1DQX - chains A and B; structure by X-ray diffraction, 2.40 A resolution.

Chain A (and B):
Name: Orotidine 5'-phosphate decarboxylase
From: Saccharomyces cerevisiae
Notes: EC 4.1.1.23; chain B of this document is another copy of the same molecule, construct and numbering; everything in this record applies to it too
UniProtKB: P03962 (PYRF_YEAST); residue numbers follow UniProt; this construct covers 1-267
Chain sequence (267 residues; each row starts with the number of its first residue):
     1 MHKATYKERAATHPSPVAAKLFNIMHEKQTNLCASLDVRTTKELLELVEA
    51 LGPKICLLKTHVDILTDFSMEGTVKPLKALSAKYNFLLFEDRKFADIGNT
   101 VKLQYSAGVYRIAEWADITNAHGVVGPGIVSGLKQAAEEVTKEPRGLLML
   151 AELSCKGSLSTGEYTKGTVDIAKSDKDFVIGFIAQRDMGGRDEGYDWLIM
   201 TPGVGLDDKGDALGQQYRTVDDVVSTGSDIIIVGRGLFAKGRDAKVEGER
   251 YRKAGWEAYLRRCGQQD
Differences from the reference sequence: engineered mutation His2 (Ser in P03962), Asp267 (Asn in P03962)
Residues lining bound ligands:
  - 6-hydroxyuridine-5'-phosphate (BMP), molecule 1: Ser35, Asp37, Lys59, His61, Asp91, Lys93, Leu150, Glu152, Leu153, Ser154, Ile183, Pro202, Gly203, Gln215, Tyr217, Ile232, Val233, Gly234, Arg235
  - 6-hydroxyuridine-5'-phosphate (BMP), molecule 2: Asp96, Ile97, Thr100
Swiss-Prot annotation at these positions:
  - active site: Lys93 (Proton donor)
  - binding site (substrate): Asp37, Lys59 to His61, Asp91 to Thr100, Tyr217, Arg235
  - cross-link (Glycyl lysine isopeptide (Lys-Gly)): Lys93 (interchain with G-Cter in ubiquitin), Lys209 (interchain with G-Cter in ubiquitin), Lys253 (interchain with G-Cter in ubiquitin)
  - natural variant: Ser160 (A160S: In strain: +D4; this construct carries the variant)
  - mutagenesis: Lys59 (K59A: Reduces kcat 100-fold. Reduces substrate affinity 900-fold), Asp91 (D91A: Reduces activity over 100000-fold), Lys93 (K93A: Reduces activity over 100000-fold), Asp96 (D96A: Reduces kcat over 100000-fold. Reduces substrate affinity 11-fold), Gln215 (Q215A: No effect)
Reported in the primary citation:
  - binding site for 6-hydroxyuridine-5'-phosphate: Asp37, Lys93, Asp96, Thr100, Ser154, Gln215, Tyr217, Gly234, Arg235
  - conformationally variable residues (loop rearrangement, order/disorder transition, side-chain flip): Ala95 to Leu103, Ala151 to Thr165, Asp207 to Arg218, Arg235
  - catalytic residues: Lys93 (proposed by the authors, not directly observed)
  - mutagenesis - K93A: decreased catalytic activity
  - contacts within the chain: Ser35-Lys59, Ser35-Asp37, Asp91-Lys93, Lys59-Asp91, Lys93-Asn120, Asp91-Asn120, Lys156-Gly214
  - self-association interface (contacts with another copy of this molecule): Ala95 to Leu103

Chain A / chain B interface:
Pairs across the interface - 80 pairs, chain A then chain B:
  Arg39(A) with Leu103(B)
  His61(A) with Asp96(B), salt bridge; Thr100(B); Gln104(B)
  Asp63(A) with Arg92(B), salt bridge; Gln104(B), hydrogen bond; Gly108(B)
  Ile64(A) with Leu103(B), hydrophobic; Gly108(B)
  Leu65(A) with Gly108(B); Val109(B)
  Thr66(A) with Gly108(B)
  Asp91(A) with Asp96(B)
  Arg92(A) with Asp63(B), salt bridge; Arg92(B)
  Lys93(A) with Ala95(B); Asp96(B), salt bridge
  Ala95(A) with Lys93(B); His122(B), hydrogen bond (backbone-side chain)
  Asp96(A) with His61(B), salt bridge; Lys93(B), salt bridge
  Ile97(A) with Gln215(B)
  Gly98(A) with Leu213(B)
  Asn99(A) with Leu213(B); Arg235(B)
  Thr100(A) with His61(B)
  Lys102(A) with Leu213(B)
  Leu103(A) with Arg39(B); Ile64(B), hydrophobic
  Gln104(A) with Asp63(B), hydrogen bond
  Gly108(A) with Asp63(B); Leu65(B); Thr66(B)
  Val109(A) with Leu65(B); Tyr110(B)
  Tyr110(A) with Val109(B); Tyr110(B), hydrophobic
  His122(A) with Ala95(B), hydrogen bond (side chain-backbone)
  Gly123(A) with Leu159(B)
  Val124(A) with Val124(B), hydrophobic; Leu153(B); Ser158(B); Leu159(B), hydrogen bond (backbone-backbone); Ser160(B)
  Val125(A) with Leu153(B), hydrophobic; Cys155(B), hydrogen bond (backbone-side chain); Lys156(B); Gly157(B); Ser158(B)
  Gly126(A) with Gly157(B)
  Pro127(A) with Lys156(B); Gly157(B)
  Gln135(A) with Leu213(B)
  Leu153(A) with Val124(B); Val125(B), hydrophobic
  Cys155(A) with Val125(B), hydrogen bond (side chain-backbone)
  Lys156(A) with Pro127(B)
  Gly157(A) with Val125(B); Gly126(B); Pro127(B)
  Ser158(A) with Val124(B); Val125(B)
  Leu159(A) with Gly123(B); Val124(B), hydrogen bond (backbone-backbone); Tyr164(B); Gly167(B); Thr168(B)
  Ser160(A) with Val124(B)
  Tyr164(A) with Leu159(B); Tyr164(B), hydrophobic
  Gly167(A) with Leu159(B)
  Thr168(A) with Leu159(B)
  Leu213(A) with Gly98(B); Asn99(B); Lys102(B); Gly128(B); Gly132(B); Gln135(B)
  Gln215(A) with Ile97(B)
  Arg235(A) with Asn99(B)
Interface residues without a listed pair, chain A (45 interface residues in all): Phe68, Gly128, Gly132, Ile171
Interface residues without a listed pair, chain B (45 interface residues in all): Phe68, Asp91, Ser131
Interface features reported in the paper:
  - residue pairs: Lys93(A)-Asp96(B)

In short:
The chain A/chain B interface involves 45 residues from each chain, with 8 hydrogen bonds and 6 salt bridges.
Among the polar pairs are His61(A)-Asp96(B), Asp63(A)-Arg92(B) and Lys93(A)-Asp96(B). The paper describes a
contact between Lys93(A) and Asp96(B). Bound to chain A: 6-hydroxyuridine-5'-phosphate. The paper reports the
catalytic residue Lys93(A); K93A of chain A reduces catalytic activity.
Both chains are Orotidine 5'-phosphate decarboxylase (Saccharomyces cerevisiae). Entry 1DQX (Crystal structure
of orotidine 5'-phosphate decarboxylase complexed to 6-hydroxyuridine 5'-phosphate (bmp)) was determined by
X-ray diffraction (same publication as 1DQW).
